Entry 6G3J (X-ray diffraction, 2.45 A resolution); this record covers chains A and C of the 3 polymer chains in the assembly.

== Chain A ==
Protein: HLA class I histocompatibility antigen, A-2 alpha chain
From: Homo sapiens
UniProtKB: P01892 (1A02_HUMAN); residues 1-276 here correspond to UniProt positions 25-300 (UniProt number = residue number + 24)
Sequence (276 residues; row label = number of the first residue in the row):
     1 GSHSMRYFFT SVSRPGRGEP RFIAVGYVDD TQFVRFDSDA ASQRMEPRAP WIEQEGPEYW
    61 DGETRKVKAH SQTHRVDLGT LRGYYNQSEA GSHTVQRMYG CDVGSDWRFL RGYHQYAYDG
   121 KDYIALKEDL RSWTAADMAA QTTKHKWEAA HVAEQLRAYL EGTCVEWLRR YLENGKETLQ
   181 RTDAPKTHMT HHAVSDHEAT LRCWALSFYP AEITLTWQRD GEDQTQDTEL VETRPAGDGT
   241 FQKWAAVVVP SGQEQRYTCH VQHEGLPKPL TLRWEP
Cystine bridges: C101-C164, C203-C259

== Chain C ==
Protein: Met-thr-ser-ala-ile-gly-ile-leu-pro-val
Sequence (10 residues; row label = number of the first residue in the row):
     1 MTSAIGILPV

== Chain A / chain C interface ==
Pairs across the interface (41; chain A residue first):
  M5(A) - M1(C)
  Y7(A) - M1(C)  hydrogen bond (side chain-backbone)
  Y7(A) - T2(C)
  E63(A) - M1(C)
  E63(A) - T2(C)  hydrogen bond
  K66(A) - M1(C)
  K66(A) - T2(C)  hydrogen bond (side chain-backbone)
  K66(A) - A4(C)
  H70(A) - S3(C)
  H70(A) - I7(C)
  T73(A) - I7(C)
  T73(A) - L8(C)
  T73(A) - P9(C)
  D77(A) - P9(C)
  D77(A) - V10(C)  hydrogen bond (side chain-backbone)
  T80(A) - V10(C)
  L81(A) - V10(C)  hydrophobic
  Y84(A) - V10(C)  hydrogen bond (side chain-backbone)
  R97(A) - I7(C)
  R97(A) - L8(C)
  Y99(A) - T2(C)
  Y99(A) - S3(C)  hydrogen bond (side chain-backbone)
  Y116(A) - V10(C)
  T143(A) - V10(C)  hydrogen bond (side chain-backbone)
  K146(A) - V10(C)  hydrogen bond (side chain-backbone)
  W147(A) - L8(C)
  W147(A) - P9(C)  hydrogen bond (side chain-backbone)
  W147(A) - V10(C)  hydrophobic
  A150(A) - L8(C)  hydrophobic
  V152(A) - G6(C)
  V152(A) - L8(C)  hydrophobic
  Q155(A) - I5(C)
  Q155(A) - G6(C)
  L156(A) - I5(C)
  L156(A) - G6(C)
  L156(A) - I7(C)  hydrophobic
  Y159(A) - M1(C)  hydrogen bond (side chain-backbone)
  Y159(A) - T2(C)
  Y159(A) - S3(C)
  W167(A) - M1(C)
  Y171(A) - M1(C)  hydrogen bond (side chain-backbone)
Interface residues without a listed pair, chain A (29 interface residues in all): F9, M45, Y59, V76, Y123, T163
From the paper, about this interface:
  - interface residues, chain C: T2(C)

== In short ==
The interface between chain A and chain C involves 29 residues on one side and 10 on the other; the contacts
include 11 hydrogen bonds. Among the polar pairs are Y7(A)-M1(C), E63(A)-T2(C) and K66(A)-T2(C). From the
paper: the interface residue T2(C).
Chain A is HLA class I histocompatibility antigen, A-2 alpha chain (Homo sapiens) and chain C is
Met-thr-ser-ala-ile-gly-ile-leu-pro-val; the structure, MHC A02 Allele presenting MTSAIGILVP, was determined
by X-ray diffraction (same publication as 6G3K).
